PDB entry 7BKD | electron microscopy, 3.00 A resolution | chains C and b of the 9 polymer chains in the assembly

[Chain C]
Protein: CoB--CoM heterodisulfide reductase subunit C
Organism: Methanospirillum hungatei JF-1
UniProt: Q2FKZ3 (Q2FKZ3_METHJ); residue numbers follow UniProt; this construct covers 1-191
Amino-acid sequence (191 residues; row label = number of the first residue in the row):
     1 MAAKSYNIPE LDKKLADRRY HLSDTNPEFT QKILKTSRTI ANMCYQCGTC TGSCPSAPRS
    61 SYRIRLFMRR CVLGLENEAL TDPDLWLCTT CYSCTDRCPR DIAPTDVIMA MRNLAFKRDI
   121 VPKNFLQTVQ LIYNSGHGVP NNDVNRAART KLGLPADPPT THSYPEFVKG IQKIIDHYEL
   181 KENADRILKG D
Not modelled in the structure: 1, 191
Bound ions: 4Fe-4S cluster Fe site 1: C44, C47, C50, C98; 4Fe-4S cluster Fe site 2: C54, C88, C91, C94
Residues lining bound ligands:
  - 4Fe-4S cluster (SF4), molecule 1: C44, Y45, Q46, C47, G48, T49, C50, R65, M68, C98, P99, R100, I102, P104
  - 4Fe-4S cluster (SF4), molecule 2: S53, C54, P55, S56, Y62, I64, C88, T89, T90, C91, Y92, S93, C94, T105

[Chain b]
Protein: CoB--CoM heterodisulfide reductase subunit B
Organism: Methanospirillum hungatei JF-1
UniProt: Q2FKZ2 (Q2FKZ2_METHJ); residues 1-296 here = UniProt positions 1-296
Amino-acid sequence (296 residues; row label = number of the first residue in the row):
     1 MHEYAFFLGC IAPNRYPGCE ASAIKTSEKV GIKLLPLKGA SCCPAPGAFG SIDLNVWYAM
    61 AARNLVLAEE MKKDIALICN GCYKSIWEVN HILKHNDELR DNVNEVLAEI DMQFKGTIDV
   121 WHLAELYYDD KVCGVQKIKD SVTTPLSGAK VAAHYGCHLM KPKKERHFGD TENPMWFEEL
   181 IGALGAEPIQ YRNKMQCCGA GGGVRGYDIV HALDITNEKL INIQEAGADA ITELCPFCQL
   241 QFDRGQIEIK EKFGDVYNIP VLHYNELLGL AQGMSPQDLA LDLHAIDCTP FLQKVL
Bound ions: Non-cubane [4Fe-4S]-cluster site 1: C10, C42, C43, C79, C82; Non-cubane [4Fe-4S]-cluster site 2: C157, C197, C198, C235, C238
Residues lining bound ligands:
  - 9S8 (Non-cubane [4Fe-4S]-cluster), molecule 1: F7, G9, C10, I11, C42, C43, C79, G81, C82, F237
  - 9S8, molecule 2: N80, H154, G156, C157, H158, C197, C198, G201, C235, F237, C238

[How chain C and chain b interact]
Contacting residue pairs - 18 pairs, chain C then chain b:
  A2(C) with D214(b), hydrogen bond (backbone-side chain)
  A3(C) with D214(b), hydrogen bond (backbone-side chain); E218(b)
  K4(C) with I221(b); D255(b), salt bridge
  Y6(C) with D214(b), hydrogen bond; N217(b), hydrogen bond; F253(b), hydrophobic; D255(b)
  I8(C) with K252(b); F253(b)
  L11(C) with V210(b), hydrophobic; K252(b); F253(b), hydrophobic
  K14(C) with D208(b), salt bridge; H211(b)
  L15(C) with V210(b), hydrophobic; D214(b)

[In short]
8 residues of chain C and 10 residues of chain b are in contact, with 4 hydrogen bonds and 2 salt bridges.
Polar pairs include K4(C)-D255(b), K14(C)-D208(b) and A2(C)-D214(b). Bound to chain C: 4Fe-4S cluster. Chain b
binds compound 9S8.
Here chain C is CoB--CoM heterodisulfide reductase subunit C and chain b is CoB--CoM heterodisulfide reductase
subunit B, both from Methanospirillum hungatei JF-1. Entry 7BKD (Formate dehydrogenase - heterodisulfide
reductase - formylmethanofuran dehydrogenase complex from Methanospirillum hungatei (heterodislfide reductase
core and ...) was determined by electron microscopy together with 7BKB, 7BKC and 7BKE from the same study.
